PDB entry 8YGN | electron microscopy, 4.27 A resolution (low resolution: residue-level contacts below are approximate; hydrogen-bond / salt-bridge calls are withheld) | chains D and A of the 6 polymer chains in the assembly

[Chain D]
Name: SPR
From: Bacillus subtilis A29
Reference sequence: A0A162TY69 (A0A162TY69_BACIU); numbering as in UniProt (aligned over 1-264)
Sequence (264 residues; each row starts with the number of its first residue):
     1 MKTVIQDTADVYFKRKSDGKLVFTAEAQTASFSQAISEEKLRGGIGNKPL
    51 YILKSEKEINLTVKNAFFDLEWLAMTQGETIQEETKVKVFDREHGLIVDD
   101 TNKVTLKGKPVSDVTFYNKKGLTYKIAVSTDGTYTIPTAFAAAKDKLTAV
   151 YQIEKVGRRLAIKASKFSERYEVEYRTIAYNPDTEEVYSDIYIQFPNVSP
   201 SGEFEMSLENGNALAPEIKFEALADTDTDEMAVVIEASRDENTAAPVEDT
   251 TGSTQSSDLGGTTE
Unresolved in the structure: 79-167, 241-264

[Chain A]
Name: SIR2-like domain-containing protein
From: Bacillus subtilis A29
Reference sequence: D4G637 (D4G637_BACNB); numbering as in UniProt (aligned over 1-1005)
Sequence (1005 residues; row label = number of the first residue in the row):
     1 MVKVDLESKRYGEKLKEVFLMLDNNVVECIKEITESSRNGKLVFFVGAGV
    51 STLSDYPQWWRLVDKYHEELYGSPKKGNYSSDEYLRIPQIFYNVKGEMAF
   101 DGILKDFFQVDKPTNPIHDKILAMNPAHVITTNYDNLIDTACWKRGKYFS
   151 VISAEEDVANATSSRYLLKVAGDFRKGFKGENVVLKEDDYLNYDQNYPLI
   201 SNLMKTIIATHTIVFIGYGLGDYNINMLLNWVRKLQKDSFHKPFFIRTDP
   251 SPIENETLIYYENKGLRIIDAASLIDSNEYDYLERYSAVMDLLIESQENK
   301 FITKDDEVIDYIYGKISPLFALQYIRKIDLKHVFEYDYHFEVNGTVVRHK
   351 NKGFGYMERFFELKESCDERSKLSKKQYERFNALFNFFEKNGVICMAKDA
   401 GTLNTSIEINSLAYHGKYDVMKKFIEEQSVSIEDDYKKAFFLACLGRWEE
   451 SYDLYSNIILNSIDESNGCVYYLSQINRYRIYQSITQAVTQFNGLGLLTF
   501 GRHYKPFTDEFLARIEREMTNFNIDDLFNGMPFEFQKKYKILEFLSDNQF
   551 LYDDTVKLFELTNKVRSEMSEGSYSFGMSSDIVVLLRLYDNLRFLYENCL
   601 WSVSFHEFHQYIRNSMSLLIEKAEYERTRDIDELGFSFFGKKSGFFMEYY
   651 DFVNISRHFKIDDIKNLERSCSIDKIRFGEQEKIEEYLVGIAEEITKQFS
   701 ANGMNVVFYTQFISEAKAALYFAKYVKLSEEGLGKIVKALLFYFPERDLD
   751 IGKRYVWLERLTKCNELPKSIISIIDDFLVLQAEKHIDQNYSEVSSNGLY
   801 SRDYGALIKHFEKNFISKRLSEITLCLTQDKQKQIDFLFKLLPLLSTNAK
   851 SHLLSFKSVENINDLMNGIRIGLIDEFTPEHEELIIEYLETRKVNYIVEK
   901 EKGIQTFSSNDYMSTFGIWYFLEEINNSKMEEFIGMDDQYDFFVDPENFD
   951 YKKFIPSWLKNYNDKLLGKIAGNKHMKHHVIEVLKERVKNSNDKRYLEIL
  1001 MNYFI
Unresolved in the structure: 1-22
Sequence notes: engineered mutation Ala-171 (His in D4G637)
What the authors report for this chain:
  - catalytic residues: Ser-51, Asn-133, Asp-135 (by similarity / conservation)
  - mutagenesis - N133A/H171A, H171A: abolished catalytic activity on SPR TTP
  - mutagenesis - H171A: increased growth in response to TTP

[How chain D and chain A interact]
Residue-residue contacts (87):
  Phe-23(D) / Leu-498(A)
  Ile-36(D) / Asn-961(A)
  Glu-38(D) / Lys-960(A)
  Glu-38(D) / Arg-995(A)
  Lys-40(D) / His-810(A)
  Arg-42(D) / Asn-963(A)
  Arg-42(D) / Lys-965(A)
  Gly-43(D) / His-810(A)
  Lys-48(D) / Asp-875(A)
  Lys-48(D) / Glu-876(A)
  Leu-50(D) / Ile-869(A)
  Leu-50(D) / Phe-877(A)
  Leu-50(D) / Trp-919(A)
  Tyr-51(D) / Ile-918(A)
  Tyr-51(D) / Leu-922(A)
  Tyr-51(D) / Lys-965(A)
  Tyr-51(D) / Leu-966(A)
  Leu-53(D) / Ser-914(A)
  Leu-53(D) / Thr-915(A)
  Ser-55(D) / Asn-961(A)
  Glu-56(D) / Asn-797(A)
  Lys-57(D) / Ser-796(A)
  Phe-68(D) / Gly-494(A)
  Leu-73(D) / Leu-497(A)
  Thr-76(D) / Leu-497(A)
  Gln-77(D) / His-503(A)
  Arg-170(D) / Val-794(A)
  Pro-200(D) / Leu-498(A)
  Glu-203(D) / Lys-660(A)
  Phe-204(D) / Gln-491(A)
  Phe-204(D) / Phe-492(A)
  Phe-204(D) / Leu-495(A)
  Phe-204(D) / Gly-496(A)
  Phe-204(D) / Thr-710(A)
  Glu-205(D) / Gln-491(A)
  Glu-205(D) / Gln-711(A)
  Met-206(D) / Gln-491(A)
  Met-206(D) / His-606(A)
  Ser-207(D) / Ser-604(A)
  Ser-207(D) / Phe-605(A)
  Ser-207(D) / His-606(A)
  Ser-207(D) / Glu-607(A)
  Leu-208(D) / Gln-483(A)
  Leu-208(D) / Gln-487(A)
  Leu-208(D) / Glu-607(A)
  Glu-209(D) / Gln-483(A)
  Glu-209(D) / Asn-548(A)
  Glu-209(D) / Glu-607(A)
  Asn-210(D) / Gln-483(A)
  Asn-210(D) / Glu-607(A)
  Gly-211(D) / Gln-483(A)
  Gly-211(D) / Gln-487(A)
  Ile-218(D) / Leu-495(A)
  Lys-219(D) / Asp-662(A)
  Glu-221(D) / Asp-750(A)
  Glu-221(D) / Ser-796(A)
  Leu-223(D) / Asp-750(A)
  Leu-223(D) / Val-794(A)
  Leu-223(D) / Ser-795(A)
  Leu-223(D) / Ser-796(A)
  Ala-224(D) / Val-794(A)
  Ala-224(D) / Ser-795(A)
  Ala-224(D) / Tyr-800(A)
  Asp-225(D) / Tyr-800(A)
  Thr-226(D) / Tyr-800(A)
  Thr-226(D) / Asn-863(A)
  Thr-226(D) / Asn-910(A)
  Asp-227(D) / Asn-910(A)
  Thr-228(D) / Asn-910(A)
  Asp-229(D) / Ser-908(A)
  Asp-229(D) / Ser-909(A)
  Asp-229(D) / Asn-910(A)
  Glu-230(D) / Phe-907(A)
  Glu-230(D) / Ser-909(A)
  Met-231(D) / Phe-907(A)
  Met-231(D) / Ser-909(A)
  Ala-232(D) / Thr-906(A)
  Ala-232(D) / Phe-907(A)
  Val-233(D) / Ile-904(A)
  Val-233(D) / Gln-905(A)
  Val-233(D) / Thr-906(A)
  Val-234(D) / Ile-904(A)
  Val-234(D) / Gln-905(A)
  Ile-235(D) / Lys-902(A)
  Ile-235(D) / Gly-903(A)
  Ile-235(D) / Ile-904(A)
  Glu-236(D) / Gly-903(A)
Interface residues without a listed pair, chain D (50 interface residues in all): Leu-41, Gly-44, Pro-49, Asn-60, Ala-222
Interface residues without a listed pair, chain A (61 interface residues in all): Trp-448, Ala-488, Asn-493, Phe-500, Tyr-552, Glu-793, Arg-802, Glu-924, Gln-939, Ser-957

[Overview]
50 residues of chain D face 61 of chain A across their interface. From the paper: catalytic residues
Ser-51(A), Asn-133(A) and Asp-135(A); N133A/H171A and H171A of chain A abolish catalytic activity on SPR TTP.
Here chain D is SPR and chain A is SIR2-like domain-containing protein, both from Bacillus subtilis A29. Entry
8YGN (The Dimer Structure of DSR2-SPR with NAD) was determined by electron microscopy (same publication as
8YGC, 8YGF, 8YGK, 8YGO and 8YGP).
